3P95 - chains A and E; structure by X-ray diffraction, 1.30 A resolution.

Chain A:
Molecule: PRSS3 protein
Organism: Homo sapiens
Notes: EC 3.4.21.4
Reference sequence: Q8N2U3 (Q8N2U3_HUMAN); the construct lacks a stretch of the UniProt sequence and is renumbered around it, so the offset changes along the chain: 16-34 = UniProt 28-46; 37-67 = UniProt 47-77; 69-125 = UniProt 78-134; 127-130 = UniProt 135-138; 6 more segments
Amino-acid sequence (224 residues; row label = number of the first residue in the row; note: 10 numbers in that range are skipped by the numbering (no residue carries them; nothing is unmodelled there)):
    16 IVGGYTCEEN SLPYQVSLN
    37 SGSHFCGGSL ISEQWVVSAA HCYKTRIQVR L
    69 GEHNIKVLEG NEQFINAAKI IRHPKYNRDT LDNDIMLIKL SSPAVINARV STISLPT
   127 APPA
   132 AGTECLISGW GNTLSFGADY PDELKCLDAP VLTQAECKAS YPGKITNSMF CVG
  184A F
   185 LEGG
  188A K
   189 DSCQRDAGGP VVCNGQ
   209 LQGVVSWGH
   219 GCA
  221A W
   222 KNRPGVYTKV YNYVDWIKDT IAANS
Cystine bridges: Cys-22/Cys-157, Cys-42/Cys-58, Cys-136/Cys-201, Cys-168/Cys-182, Cys-191/Cys-220
Construct notes: engineered mutation Ala-195 (Ser204 in Q8N2U3)
Ion coordination: Ca2+: Glu-70, Asn-72, Val-75, Glu-77, Glu-80

Chain E:
Molecule: Pancreatic trypsin inhibitor
Organism: Bos taurus
Reference sequence: P00974 (BPT1_BOVIN); residues 1-58 here correspond to UniProt positions 36-93 (UniProt number = residue number + 35)
Amino-acid sequence (58 residues; each row starts with the number of its first residue):
     1 RPDFCLEPPY TGPCRADIIR YFYNAKAGLC QTFVYGGCRA KRNNFKSAED CMRTCGGA
Cystine bridges: Cys-5/Cys-55, Cys-14/Cys-38, Cys-30/Cys-51
Construct notes: engineered mutation Arg-15 (Lys50 in P00974), Asp-17 (Arg52 in P00974)

Interface between chain A and chain E:
Contacting residue pairs - 36 pairs, chain A then chain E:
  Phe-41(A) / Ala-16(E)
  Phe-41(A) / Asp-17(E)  hydrogen bond (backbone-backbone)
  Cys-42(A) / Ala-16(E)  hydrophobic
  His-57(A) / Cys-14(E)
  His-57(A) / Arg-15(E)  hydrogen bond (side chain-backbone)
  His-57(A) / Ala-16(E)  hydrogen bond (side chain-backbone)
  His-57(A) / Gly-36(E)
  His-57(A) / Gly-37(E)
  Asp-97(A) / Arg-39(E)  salt bridge
  Leu-99(A) / Cys-14(E)  hydrophobic
  Leu-99(A) / Cys-38(E)  hydrophobic
  Tyr-151(A) / Val-34(E)
  Asp-189(A) / Arg-15(E)  salt bridge
  Ser-190(A) / Arg-15(E)  hydrogen bond
  Cys-191(A) / Arg-15(E)
  Gln-192(A) / Thr-11(E)
  Gln-192(A) / Gly-12(E)
  Gln-192(A) / Cys-14(E)  hydrogen bond (side chain-backbone)
  Gln-192(A) / Arg-15(E)
  Gln-192(A) / Ala-16(E)
  Arg-193(A) / Arg-15(E)  hydrogen bond (backbone-backbone)
  Arg-193(A) / Ala-16(E)
  Arg-193(A) / Asp-17(E)  salt bridge
  Asp-194(A) / Arg-15(E)  hydrogen bond (backbone-backbone)
  Ala-195(A) / Arg-15(E)  hydrogen bond (backbone-backbone)
  Ala-195(A) / Ala-16(E)
  Ser-214(A) / Cys-14(E)
  Ser-214(A) / Arg-15(E)  hydrogen bond (backbone-backbone)
  Trp-215(A) / Pro-13(E)
  Trp-215(A) / Cys-14(E)  hydrophobic
  Trp-215(A) / Arg-15(E)
  Gly-216(A) / Pro-13(E)  hydrogen bond (backbone-backbone)
  Gly-216(A) / Arg-15(E)
  Gly-219(A) / Arg-15(E)  hydrogen bond (backbone-side chain)
  Cys-220(A) / Arg-15(E)
  Gly-226(A) / Arg-15(E)
Also at the interface, not in a pair above, chain A (25 interface residues in all): Cys-58, Lys-60, Arg-96, Val-213, His-217, Tyr-228
Also at the interface, not in a pair above, chain E (13 interface residues in all): Ile-18

Overview:
The interface between chain A and chain E involves 25 residues on one side and 13 on the other, with 11
hydrogen bonds and 3 salt bridges. Polar contacts include Asp-97(A)/Arg-39(E), Asp-189(A)/Arg-15(E) and
Arg-193(A)/Asp-17(E). Glu-70(A), Asn-72(A), Val-75(A), Glu-77(A) and Glu-80(A) form the Ca2+ site.
Chain A is PRSS3 protein (Homo sapiens) and chain E is Pancreatic trypsin inhibitor (Bos taurus); the
structure, Human mesotrypsin complexed with bovine pancreatic trypsin inhibitor variant (BPTI-K15R/R17D), was
determined by X-ray diffraction (same publication as 3P92).
